6GQN - chains B and C of the 4 polymer chains in the assembly; structure by X-ray diffraction, 1.80 A resolution.

Chain B:
Name: Cell cycle protein GpsB
From: Streptococcus pneumoniae R6
UniProt: Q8DR57 (GPSB_STRR6); residues 4-63 here = UniProt positions 4-63
Sequence (62 residues; row label = number of the first residue in the row; note: 3 numbers in that range are skipped by the numbering (no residue carries them; nothing is unmodelled there); numbers below 1 keep their minus sign (Gly-1 is residue -1)):
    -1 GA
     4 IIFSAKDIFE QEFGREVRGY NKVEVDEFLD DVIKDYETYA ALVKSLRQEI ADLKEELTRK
Construct notes: expression tag (-1 to 0)
Ion coordination: Ni2+: Glu52, Lys57 (shared with 2 residues of chain A)
Reported in the primary citation:
  - mutagenesis - V28A, D29A: abolished binding to SpPBP2a (chain C)
  - mutagenesis - I36A: decreased binding to SpPBP2a (chain C)
  - mutagenesis - D29A: abolished binding to SpMreC
  - mutagenesis - Y23A, V28A, D29A, L32A, D33A: decreased growth

Chain C:
Name: SpPBP2a
Sequence (14 residues; row label = number of the first residue in the row):
    27 TILRRSRSDR KKLA
Reported in the primary citation:
  - mutagenesis - R31K (2-fold): decreased binding to Cell cycle protein GpsB (chain B)
  - mutagenesis - R31A, R31A/S32A/R36A, R33A: unchanged growth

Chain B / chain C interface:
Residue-residue contacts (23):
  Ala8(B) - Leu29(C)  hydrophobic
  Lys9(B) - Leu29(C)
  Ile11(B) - Arg31(C)  hydrogen bond (backbone-side chain)
  Phe12(B) - Ile28(C)
  Phe12(B) - Leu29(C)  hydrophobic
  Phe12(B) - Arg30(C)
  Phe12(B) - Arg31(C)  hydrogen bond (backbone-side chain)
  Phe12(B) - Arg36(C)  hydrogen bond (backbone-side chain)
  Phe12(B) - Ala40(C)  hydrophobic
  Glu13(B) - Arg36(C)
  Glu13(B) - Ala40(C)
  Gln14(B) - Arg31(C)  hydrogen bond (backbone-side chain)
  Gln14(B) - Arg36(C)  hydrogen bond (backbone-side chain)
  Phe16(B) - Arg31(C)
  Lys25(B) - Arg36(C)
  Asp29(B) - Arg31(C)  salt bridge
  Glu30(B) - Ser32(C)
  Leu32(B) - Arg31(C)
  Asp33(B) - Arg30(C)
  Asp33(B) - Arg31(C)  hydrogen bond (side chain-backbone)
  Asp33(B) - Ser32(C)  hydrogen bond
  Ile36(B) - Leu29(C)
  Ile36(B) - Arg31(C)
Other interface residues (no listed pair), chain B (14 interface residues in all): Glu40
The authors on this interface:
  - residue pairs: Leu32(B)-Arg31(C) (hydrophobic contact), Asp33(B)-Arg31(C) (hydrogen bond), Ser32(C)-Asp33(B)
  - hot spots on chain B (mutagenesis) - D33A (40-fold): decreased binding to SpPBP2a (chain C)

In short:
14 residues of chain B and 7 residues of chain C are in contact; the contacts include 7 hydrogen bonds and 1
salt bridge. Polar contacts include Asp29(B)-Arg31(C), Ile11(B)-Arg31(C) and Phe12(B)-Arg31(C). The authors
report a hydrophobic contact between Leu32(B) and Arg31(C); a hydrogen bond between Asp33(B) and Arg31(C); a
contact between Ser32(C) and Asp33(B). From the paper: Y23A, V28A and D29A of chain B, among others, reduce
growth; V28A and D29A of chain B abolish binding to SpPBP2a (chain C); 10 substitutions were tested in all.
Here chain B is Cell cycle protein GpsB (Streptococcus pneumoniae R6) and chain C is SpPBP2a. Entry 6GQN (Cell
division regulator, S. pneumoniae GpsB, in complex with peptide fragment of Penicillin Binding Protein PBP2a)
was determined by X-ray diffraction together with 6GP7, 6GPZ and 6GQA from the same study.
